6QL5 - chains D and J of the 18 polymer chains in the assembly; structure by electron microscopy, 2.80 A resolution.

[Chain D]
Name: Fatty acid synthase subunit alpha
From: Saccharomyces cerevisiae
Notes: EC 2.3.1.86, 1.1.1.100, 2.3.1.41
Reference sequence: P19097 (FAS2_YEAST); numbering as in UniProt (aligned over 1-1887)
Chain sequence (1887 residues; each row starts with the number of its first residue):
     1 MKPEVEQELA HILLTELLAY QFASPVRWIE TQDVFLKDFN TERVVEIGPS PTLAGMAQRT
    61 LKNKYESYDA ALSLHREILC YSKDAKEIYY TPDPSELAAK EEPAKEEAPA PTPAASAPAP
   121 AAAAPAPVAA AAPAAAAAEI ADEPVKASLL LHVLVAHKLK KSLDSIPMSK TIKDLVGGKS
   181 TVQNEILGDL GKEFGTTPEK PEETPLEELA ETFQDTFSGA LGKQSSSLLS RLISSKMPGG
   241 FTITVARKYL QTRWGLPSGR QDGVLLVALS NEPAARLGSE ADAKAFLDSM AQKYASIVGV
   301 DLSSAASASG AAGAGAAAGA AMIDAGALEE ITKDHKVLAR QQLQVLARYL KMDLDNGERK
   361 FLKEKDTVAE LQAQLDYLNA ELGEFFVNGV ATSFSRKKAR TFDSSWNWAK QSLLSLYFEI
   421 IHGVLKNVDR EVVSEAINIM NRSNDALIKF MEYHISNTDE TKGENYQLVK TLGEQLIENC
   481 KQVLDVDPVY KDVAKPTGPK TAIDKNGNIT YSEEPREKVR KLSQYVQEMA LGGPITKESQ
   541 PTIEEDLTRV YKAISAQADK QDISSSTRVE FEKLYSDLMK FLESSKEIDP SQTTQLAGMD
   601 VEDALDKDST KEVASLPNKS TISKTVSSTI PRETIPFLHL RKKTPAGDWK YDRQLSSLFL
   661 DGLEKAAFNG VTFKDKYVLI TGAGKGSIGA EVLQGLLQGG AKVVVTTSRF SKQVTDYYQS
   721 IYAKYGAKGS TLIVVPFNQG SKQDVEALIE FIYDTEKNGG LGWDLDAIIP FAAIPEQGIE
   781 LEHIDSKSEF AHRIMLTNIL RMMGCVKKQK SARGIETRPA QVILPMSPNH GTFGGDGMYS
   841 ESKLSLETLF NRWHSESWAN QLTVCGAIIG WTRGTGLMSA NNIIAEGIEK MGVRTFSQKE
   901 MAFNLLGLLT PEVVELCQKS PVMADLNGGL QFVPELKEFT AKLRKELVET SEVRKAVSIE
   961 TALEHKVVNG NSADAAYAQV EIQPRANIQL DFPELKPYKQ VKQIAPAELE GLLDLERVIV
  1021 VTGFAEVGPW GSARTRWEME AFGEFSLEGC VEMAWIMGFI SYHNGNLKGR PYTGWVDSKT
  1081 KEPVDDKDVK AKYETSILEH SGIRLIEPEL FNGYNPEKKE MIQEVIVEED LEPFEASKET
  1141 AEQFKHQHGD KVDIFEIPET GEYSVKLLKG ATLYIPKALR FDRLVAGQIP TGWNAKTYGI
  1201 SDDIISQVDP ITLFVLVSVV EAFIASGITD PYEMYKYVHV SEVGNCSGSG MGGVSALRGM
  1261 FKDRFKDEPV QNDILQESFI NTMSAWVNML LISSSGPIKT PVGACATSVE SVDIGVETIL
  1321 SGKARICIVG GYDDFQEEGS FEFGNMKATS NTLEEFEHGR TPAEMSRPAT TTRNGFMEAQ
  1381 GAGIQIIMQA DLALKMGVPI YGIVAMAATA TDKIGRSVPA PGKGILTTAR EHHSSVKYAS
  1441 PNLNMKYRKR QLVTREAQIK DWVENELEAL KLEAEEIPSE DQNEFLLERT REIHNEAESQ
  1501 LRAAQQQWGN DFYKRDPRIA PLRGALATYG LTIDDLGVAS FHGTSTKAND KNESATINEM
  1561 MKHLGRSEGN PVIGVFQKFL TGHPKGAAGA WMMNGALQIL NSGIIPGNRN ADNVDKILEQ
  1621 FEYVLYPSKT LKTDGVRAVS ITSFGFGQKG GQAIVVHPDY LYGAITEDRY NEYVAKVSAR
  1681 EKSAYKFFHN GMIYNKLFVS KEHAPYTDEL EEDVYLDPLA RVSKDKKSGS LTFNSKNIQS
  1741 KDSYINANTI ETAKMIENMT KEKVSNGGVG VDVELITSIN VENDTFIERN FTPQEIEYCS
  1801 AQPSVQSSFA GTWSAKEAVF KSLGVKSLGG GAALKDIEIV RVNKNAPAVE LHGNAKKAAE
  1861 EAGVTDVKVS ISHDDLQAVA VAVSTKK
Disordered / not traced: 95-139, 303-327, 540-603, 1887
Curated features (UniProtKB/Swiss-Prot):
  - active site (For beta-ketoacyl synthase activity): Cys-1305, His-1542, His-1583
  - binding site (acetyl-CoA): Asp-1772 to Glu-1774, Tyr-1798, Ser-1808, Glu-1817 to Ser-1827, Arg-1841 to Lys-1844, Ile-1871 to His-1873
  - binding site (Mg(2+)): Asp-1772, Val-1773, Glu-1774, Ser-1872, His-1873
  - modified residue: Ser-50 (Phosphoserine), Ser-180 (O-(pantetheine 4'-phosphoryl)serine), Ser-523 (Phosphoserine), Ser-958 (Phosphoserine), Ser-1440 (Phosphoserine)
  - cross-link: Lys-37 (Glycyl lysine isopeptide (Lys-Gly) (interchain with G-Cter in ubiquitin))
  - mutagenesis: Gly-1250 (G1250S: Cerulenin-resistance), Val-1769 (V1769D: Does not affect oligomerization; when associated with S-1771 and L-1773 or S-1771; L-1773; S-1879 and E-1881), Gly-1770 (G1770D: Loss of transferase activity), Val-1771 (V1771S: Does not affect oligomerization but lacks transferase activity; when associated with D-1769 and L-1773 or D-1769; L-1773; S-1879 and E-1881), Asp-1772 (D1772S: Loss of transferase activity; when associated with S-1774), Val-1773 (V1773L: Does not affect oligomerization but lacks transferase activity; when associated with D-1769 and S-1771 or D-1769; S-1771; S-1879 and E-1881), Glu-1774 (E1774S: Loss of transferase activity; when associated with S-1772), Arg-1841 (R1841A: Loss off transferase activity), Val-1879 (V1879S: Does not affect oligomerization but lacks transferase activity; when associated with D-1769; S-1771; L-1773 and E-1881), Val-1881 (V1881E: Does not affect oligomerization but lacks transferase activity; when associated with D-1769; S-1771; L-1773 and S-1879)
Covalent attachments: 4'-phosphopantetheine (PNS) linked to Ser-180

[Chain J]
Name: Fatty acid synthase subunit beta
From: Saccharomyces cerevisiae
Notes: EC 2.3.1.86, 4.2.1.59, 1.3.1.9, 2.3.1.38, 2.3.1.39, 3.1.2.14
Reference sequence: P07149 (FAS1_YEAST); aligned to UniProt positions 5-2030 over residues 5-2036 (the alignment contains insertions or deletions, so no single offset holds)
Chain sequence (2040 residues; row label = number of the first residue in the row; note: 6 numbers in that range are skipped by the numbering (no residue carries them; nothing is unmodelled there)):
     5 STRPLTLSHG SLEHVLLVPT ASFFIASQLQ EQFNKILPEP TEGFAADDEP TTPAELVGKF
    65 LGYVSSLVEP SKVGQFDQVL NLCLTEFENC YLEGNDIHAL AAKLLQENDT TLVKTKELIK
   125 NYITARIMAK RPFDKKSNSA LFRAVGEGNA QLVAIFGGQG NTDDYFEELR DLYQTYHVLV
   185 GDLIKFSAET LSELIRTTLD AEKVFTQGLN ILEWLENPSN TPDKDYLLSI PISCPLIGVI
   245 QLAHYVVTAK LLGFTPGELR SYLKGATGHS QGLVTAVAIA ETDSWESFFV SVRKAITVLF
   305 FIGVRCYEAY PNTSLPPSIL EDSLENNEGV PSPMLSISNL TQEQVQDYVN KTNSHLPAGK
   365 QVEISLVNGA KNLVVSGPPQ SLYGLNLTLR KAKAPSGLDQ SRIPFSERKL KFSNRFLPVA
   425 SPFHSHLLVP ASDLINKDLV KNNVSFNAKD IQIPVYDTFD GSDLRVLSGS ISERIVDCII
   485 RLPVKWETTT QFKATHILDF GPGGASGLGV LTHRNKDGTG VRVIVAGTLD INPDDDYGFK
   545 QEIFDVTSNG LKKNPNWLEE YHPKLIKNKS GKIFVETKFS KLIGRPPLLV PGMTPCTVSP
   605 DFVAATTNAG YTIELAGGGY FSAAGMTAAI DSVVSQIEKG STFGINLIYV NPFMLQWGIP
   665 LIKELRSKGY PIQFLTIGAG VPSLEVASEY IETLGLKYLG LKPGSIDAIS QVINIAKAHP
   725 NFPIALQWTG GRGGGHHSFE DAHTPMLQMY SKIRRHPNIM LIFGSGFGSA DDTYPYLTGE
   785 WSTKFDYPPM PFDGFLFGSR VMIAKEVKTS PDAKKCIAAC TGVPDDKWEQ TYKKPTGGIV
   845 TVRSEMGEPI HKIATRGVML WKEFDETIFN LPKNKLVPTL EAKRDYIISR LNADFQKPWF
   905 ATVNGQARDL ATMTYEEVAK RLVELMFIRS TNSWFDVTWR TFTGDFLRRV EERFTKSKTL
   965 SLIQSYSLLD KPDEAIEKVF NAYPAAREQF LNAQDIDHFL SMCQNPMQKP VPFVPVLDRR
  1025 FEIFFKKDSL WQSEHLEAVV DQDVQRTCIL HGPVAAQFTK VIDEPIKSIM DGIHDGHIKK
  1085 LLHQYYGDDE SKIPAVEYFG GESPVD
  1117 VQSDSEDSAV FKATSSTDEE SWFKALAGSE INWRHASFLC SFITQDKMFV SNPIRKVFKP
  1177 SQGMVVEISN GNTSSKTVVT LSEPVQGELK PTVILKLLKE NIIQMEMIEN RTMDGKPVSL
  1237 PLLYNFNPDN GFAPISEVME DRNQRIKEMY WKLWIDEPFN LDFDPRDVIK GKDFEITAKE
  1297 VYDFTHAVGN NCEDFVSRPD RTMLAPMDFA IVVGWRAIIK AIFPNTVDGD LLKLVHLSNG
  1357 YKMIPGAKPL QVGDVVSTTA VIESVVNQPT GKIVDVVGTL SRNGKPVMEV TSSFFYRGNY
  1417 TDFENTFQKT VEPVYQMHIK TSKDIAVLRS KEWFQLDDED FDLLNKTLTF ETETEVTFKN
  1477 ANIFSSVKCF GPIKVELPTK ETVEIGIVDY EAGASHGNPV VDFLKRNGST LEQKVNLENP
  1537 IPIAVLDSYT PSTNEPYARV SGDLNPIHVS RHFASYANLP GTITHGMFSS ASVRALIENW
  1597 AADSVSSRVR GYTCQFVDMV LPNTALKTSI QHVGMINGRK LIKFETRNED DVVVLTGEAE
  1657 IEQPVTTFVF TGQGSQEQGM GMDLYKTSKA AQDVWNRADN HFKDTYGFSI LDIVINNPVN
  1717 LTIHFGGEKG KRIRENYSAM IFETIVDGKL KTEKIFKEIN EHSTSYTFRS EKGLLSATQF
  1777 TQPALTLMEK AAFEDLKSKG LIPADATFAG HSLGEYAALA SLADVMSIES LVEVVFYRGM
  1837 TMQVAVPRDE LGRSNYGMIA INPGRVAASF SQEALQYVVE RVGKRTGWLV EIVNYNVENQ
  1897 QYVAAGDLRA LDTVTNVLNF IKLQKIDIIE LQKSLSLEEV EGHLFEIIDE ASKKSAVKPR
  1957 PLKLERGFAC IPLVGISVPF HSTYLMNGVK PFKSFLKKNI IKENVKVARL AGKYIPNLTA
  2017 KPFQVTKEYF QDVYDLTGSE PIKEIIDNWE KYEQ
Disordered / not traced: 1117-1120
Curated features (UniProtKB/Swiss-Prot):
  - active site: Ser-274 (For acetyltransferase activity)
  - modified residue: Thr-733 (Phosphothreonine)
Residues lining bound ligands:
  - FMN (flavin mononucleotide): Pro-595, Gly-596, Met-597, Thr-598, Pro-599, Cys-600, Asn-650, Ile-652, Gly-682, Ala-683, Lys-706, Thr-733, Arg-736, Gly-737, Gly-738, Gly-739, Ser-769, Gly-770, Leu-800, Phe-801, Gly-802, Ser-803, Met-806, Leu-1054, His-1055, Ala-1059
  - 4'-phosphopantetheine (PNS): Gln-163, Gly-164, Asn-165, His-273, Ser-274, Met-338, Leu-370, Asn-372, Asn-376, Val-378, Leu-421, Phe-427, His-428, Ser-510, Leu-515, Arg-518

[Chain D / chain J interface]
Contacting residue pairs (246; chain D residue first):
  Met-1(D) / Trp-2045(J)  hydrophobic
  Met-1(D) / Tyr-2048(J)  hydrophobic
  Pro-3(D) / Thr-1495(J)
  Pro-3(D) / Glu-1497(J)
  Glu-4(D) / Thr-1495(J)
  Glu-4(D) / Glu-1497(J)
  Val-5(D) / Lys-2047(J)
  Val-5(D) / Gln-2050(J)
  Glu-6(D) / Val-2003(J)
  Glu-6(D) / Val-2021(J)
  Gln-7(D) / Pro-1494(J)  hydrogen bond (side chain-backbone)
  Gln-7(D) / Thr-1495(J)
  Gln-7(D) / Lys-1998(J)
  Gln-7(D) / Glu-1999(J)
  Gln-7(D) / Val-2001(J)  hydrogen bond (side chain-backbone)
  Gln-7(D) / Val-2003(J)
  Glu-8(D) / Lys-1998(J)
  Leu-9(D) / Val-2021(J)  hydrophobic
  Leu-9(D) / Phe-2026(J)
  Leu-9(D) / Ile-2041(J)  hydrophobic
  Ala-10(D) / Val-2003(J)  hydrophobic
  Ala-10(D) / Phe-2019(J)
  His-11(D) / Ile-1996(J)
  His-11(D) / Lys-1998(J)
  Ile-12(D) / Ile-2041(J)  hydrophobic
  Leu-13(D) / Phe-2019(J)  hydrophobic
  Leu-13(D) / Gln-2020(J)
  Leu-13(D) / Tyr-2025(J)  hydrophobic
  Leu-13(D) / Phe-2026(J)  hydrophobic
  Leu-13(D) / Val-2029(J)  hydrophobic
  Leu-14(D) / Leu-1815(J)  hydrophobic
  Leu-14(D) / Val-1821(J)  hydrophobic
  Leu-14(D) / Tyr-2010(J)  hydrophobic
  Thr-15(D) / Leu-1992(J)
  Thr-15(D) / Lys-1993(J)
  Glu-16(D) / Lys-1989(J)  salt bridge
  Glu-16(D) / Ser-2035(J)
  Glu-16(D) / Ile-2038(J)
  Leu-17(D) / Pro-2012(J)  hydrophobic
  Leu-17(D) / Leu-2014(J)  hydrophobic
  Leu-17(D) / Phe-2019(J)  hydrophobic
  Leu-18(D) / Tyr-1812(J)  hydrogen bond (backbone-side chain)
  Leu-18(D) / Leu-1815(J)  hydrophobic
  Leu-18(D) / Leu-1992(J)  hydrophobic
  Leu-18(D) / Ile-1996(J)  hydrophobic
  Ala-19(D) / Phe-1988(J)
  Ala-19(D) / Leu-1992(J)
  Tyr-20(D) / Met-1982(J)  hydrophobic
  Tyr-20(D) / Val-1985(J)  hydrophobic
  Tyr-20(D) / Lys-1989(J)  hydrogen bond
  Tyr-20(D) / Thr-2033(J)
  Tyr-20(D) / Ser-2035(J)
  Gln-21(D) / Ser-1808(J)
  Gln-21(D) / Glu-1811(J)
  Gln-21(D) / Tyr-1812(J)
  Gln-21(D) / Arg-1834(J)
  Gln-21(D) / His-1977(J)  hydrogen bond (backbone-side chain)
  Gln-21(D) / Asn-2013(J)  hydrogen bond
  Phe-22(D) / Met-1838(J)  hydrophobic
  Phe-22(D) / Phe-1976(J)
  Phe-22(D) / His-1977(J)  hydrogen bond (backbone-backbone)
  Phe-22(D) / Leu-1981(J)
  Phe-22(D) / Gly-1984(J)
  Phe-22(D) / Val-1985(J)  hydrophobic
  Ala-23(D) / Ser-1978(J)
  Ala-23(D) / Leu-1981(J)
  Ala-23(D) / Met-1982(J)
  Ala-23(D) / Val-1985(J)  hydrophobic
  Ser-24(D) / His-1977(J)  hydrogen bond (backbone-side chain)
  Ser-24(D) / Ser-1978(J)
  Ser-24(D) / Leu-2014(J)
  Ser-24(D) / Leu-2032(J)
  Pro-25(D) / Ile-1888(J)
  Pro-25(D) / Val-1889(J)
  Pro-25(D) / His-1977(J)
  Pro-25(D) / Asn-2013(J)
  Val-26(D) / His-1807(J)
  Val-26(D) / Val-1889(J)  hydrogen bond (backbone-backbone)
  Val-26(D) / Asn-1890(J)
  Val-26(D) / Tyr-1891(J)  hydrogen bond (backbone-backbone)
  Val-26(D) / His-1977(J)
  Val-26(D) / Asn-2013(J)
  Arg-27(D) / Asn-2013(J)  hydrogen bond (backbone-backbone)
  Arg-27(D) / Leu-2014(J)  hydrogen bond (side chain-backbone)
  Arg-27(D) / Thr-2015(J)
  Arg-27(D) / Ala-2016(J)
  Arg-27(D) / Leu-2032(J)
  Trp-28(D) / Ala-1805(J)  hydrophobic
  Trp-28(D) / Gly-1806(J)
  Trp-28(D) / His-1807(J)
  Trp-28(D) / Tyr-1891(J)  hydrogen bond (backbone-backbone)
  Trp-28(D) / Asn-1892(J)
  Ile-29(D) / Tyr-1891(J)  hydrogen bond (backbone-backbone)
  Ile-29(D) / Asn-1892(J)
  Ile-29(D) / Val-1893(J)
  Ile-29(D) / Glu-1894(J)
  Glu-30(D) / Ala-2016(J)
  Thr-31(D) / Ile-2011(J)
  Thr-31(D) / Pro-2012(J)
  Thr-31(D) / Ala-2016(J)
  Gln-32(D) / Asn-1892(J)
  Val-34(D) / Ile-2011(J)  hydrophobic
  Val-34(D) / Ala-2016(J)
  Val-34(D) / Pro-2018(J)  hydrophobic
  Phe-35(D) / Thr-1663(J)
  Phe-35(D) / Val-1665(J)  hydrophobic
  Phe-35(D) / Ile-2011(J)  hydrophobic
  Phe-39(D) / Val-1661(J)
  Phe-39(D) / Thr-1803(J)
  Phe-39(D) / Gly-2008(J)
  Phe-39(D) / Pro-2018(J)  hydrophobic
  Thr-41(D) / Val-1661(J)
  Thr-41(D) / Thr-1663(J)  hydrogen bond
  Glu-42(D) / Arg-1604(J)  salt bridge
  Glu-42(D) / Pro-1660(J)
  Glu-42(D) / Val-1661(J)  hydrogen bond (backbone-backbone)
  Arg-43(D) / Gln-1659(J)
  Arg-43(D) / Val-1661(J)  hydrogen bond (backbone-backbone)
  Arg-43(D) / Thr-1662(J)
  Arg-43(D) / Thr-1663(J)  hydrogen bond (backbone-backbone)
  Val-44(D) / Thr-1663(J)
  Val-45(D) / Thr-1663(J)  hydrogen bond (backbone-backbone)
  Val-45(D) / Phe-1664(J)
  Val-45(D) / Val-1665(J)  hydrogen bond (backbone-backbone)
  Glu-46(D) / Val-1665(J)
  Glu-46(D) / Thr-1667(J)  hydrogen bond
  Ile-47(D) / Val-1665(J)  hydrogen bond (backbone-backbone)
  Ile-47(D) / Phe-1666(J)
  Ile-47(D) / Thr-1667(J)  hydrogen bond (backbone-backbone)
  Ile-47(D) / Glu-1785(J)
  Ile-47(D) / Leu-1792(J)  hydrophobic
  Gly-48(D) / Thr-1667(J)
  Gly-48(D) / Met-1784(J)
  Gly-48(D) / Glu-1785(J)
  Pro-49(D) / Ser-1671(J)
  Pro-49(D) / Met-1676(J)  hydrophobic
  Pro-49(D) / Leu-1781(J)
  Pro-49(D) / Met-1784(J)
  Ser-50(D) / Ser-1671(J)  hydrogen bond
  Thr-52(D) / Thr-1667(J)
  Leu-53(D) / Phe-1666(J)
  Leu-53(D) / Thr-1667(J)
  Leu-53(D) / His-1807(J)
  Met-56(D) / Asn-1892(J)
  Met-56(D) / Val-1893(J)  hydrophobic
  Met-56(D) / Gln-1897(J)
  Arg-59(D) / Val-1893(J)
  Arg-59(D) / Gln-1896(J)
  Arg-59(D) / Gln-1897(J)
  Thr-60(D) / Val-1893(J)
  Asn-63(D) / Glu-1894(J)
  Asn-63(D) / Gln-1896(J)  hydrogen bond
  Lys-64(D) / Glu-1894(J)  salt bridge
  Tyr-81(D) / Leu-1680(J)
  Tyr-81(D) / Ala-1788(J)
  Ile-88(D) / Leu-1792(J)  hydrophobic
  Ile-88(D) / Leu-1797(J)
  Tyr-89(D) / Asp-1791(J)  hydrogen bond
  Tyr-89(D) / Leu-1792(J)  hydrophobic
  Tyr-89(D) / Leu-1797(J)  hydrophobic
  Tyr-90(D) / Leu-1533(J)
  Tyr-90(D) / Ile-1537(J)
  Tyr-90(D) / His-1628(J)
  Tyr-90(D) / Met-1631(J)  hydrophobic
  Tyr-90(D) / Lys-1636(J)
  Tyr-90(D) / Gln-1659(J)  hydrogen bond
  Tyr-90(D) / Leu-1797(J)  hydrophobic
  Pro-92(D) / Ile-1537(J)
  Glu-949(D) / Ser-1438(J)  hydrogen bond
  Val-953(D) / Lys-1439(J)
  Val-957(D) / Ala-1442(J)
  Val-957(D) / Ser-1446(J)
  Glu-960(D) / Val-1443(J)
  Glu-960(D) / Lys-1447(J)
  Glu-960(D) / Phe-1519(J)
  Glu-960(D) / Arg-1522(J)  salt bridge
  Glu-960(D) / Asn-1523(J)  hydrogen bond
  Leu-963(D) / Arg-1522(J)
  Glu-964(D) / Lys-1447(J)
  Glu-964(D) / Trp-1449(J)
  Glu-964(D) / Pro-1515(J)
  Glu-964(D) / Val-1516(J)
  Glu-964(D) / Asp-1518(J)
  Glu-964(D) / Phe-1519(J)  hydrogen bond (side chain-backbone)
  Glu-964(D) / Arg-1522(J)  salt bridge
  Val-967(D) / His-1512(J)
  Val-967(D) / Gly-1513(J)  hydrogen bond (backbone-backbone)
  Val-967(D) / Pro-1515(J)  hydrophobic
  Val-967(D) / Asp-1518(J)
  Val-968(D) / Tyr-1506(J)
  Val-968(D) / Ser-1511(J)
  Val-968(D) / His-1512(J)  hydrogen bond (backbone-backbone)
  Val-968(D) / Pro-1515(J)  hydrophobic
  Gly-970(D) / His-1512(J)
  Ser-972(D) / His-1512(J)  hydrogen bond
  Gln-979(D) / Leu-964(J)
  Gln-979(D) / Gln-968(J)
  Val-980(D) / Arg-952(J)
  Val-980(D) / Leu-964(J)
  Val-980(D) / Ser-965(J)  hydrogen bond (backbone-backbone)
  Val-980(D) / Gln-968(J)  hydrogen bond (backbone-side chain)
  Glu-981(D) / Lys-962(J)  salt bridge
  Glu-981(D) / Thr-963(J)
  Ile-982(D) / Arg-952(J)
  Ile-982(D) / Glu-955(J)
  Ile-982(D) / Glu-956(J)
  Ile-982(D) / Thr-959(J)
  Ile-982(D) / Lys-962(J)
  Ile-982(D) / Thr-963(J)  hydrogen bond (backbone-backbone)
  Ile-982(D) / Ser-965(J)
  Gln-983(D) / Glu-956(J)
  Gln-983(D) / Lys-962(J)
  Pro-984(D) / Glu-956(J)
  Pro-984(D) / Thr-959(J)
  Pro-984(D) / Lys-960(J)
  Pro-984(D) / Ser-961(J)
  Arg-985(D) / Arg-953(J)
  Arg-985(D) / Glu-956(J)  salt bridge
  Arg-985(D) / Arg-957(J)
  Ala-986(D) / Arg-957(J)  hydrogen bond (backbone-side chain)
  Asn-987(D) / Arg-957(J)
  Asn-987(D) / Phe-958(J)
  Asn-987(D) / Gln-993(J)  hydrogen bond
  Gln-989(D) / Gln-993(J)  hydrogen bond
  Glu-1048(D) / Lys-960(J)  salt bridge
  Tyr-1062(D) / Gln-998(J)
  Tyr-1062(D) / Asp-1001(J)  hydrogen bond
  Asn-1064(D) / Asp-1001(J)
  Thr-1073(D) / Asp-1001(J)
  Thr-1073(D) / His-1002(J)
  Trp-1075(D) / Gln-998(J)
  Lys-1682(D) / Thr-918(J)
  Lys-1682(D) / Glu-992(J)
  Lys-1682(D) / Gln-993(J)
  Lys-1682(D) / Phe-994(J)
  Tyr-1685(D) / Gln-993(J)  hydrogen bond
  Tyr-1685(D) / Phe-994(J)
  Tyr-1685(D) / Asn-996(J)  hydrogen bond
  Lys-1686(D) / Ala-915(J)
  Lys-1686(D) / Thr-916(J)
  His-1689(D) / Asn-996(J)  hydrogen bond
  His-1689(D) / Ala-997(J)
  Asn-1690(D) / Ala-997(J)
  Ile-1693(D) / Ala-997(J)  hydrophobic
  Ile-1693(D) / Gln-998(J)
  Tyr-1694(D) / Asp-1001(J)  hydrogen bond
Interface residues without a listed pair, chain D (97 interface residues in all): Lys-2, Asp-33, Asn-40, Ser-73, Thr-91, Ala-956, Thr-961, Asn-969, Ser-1683
Interface residues without a listed pair, chain J (142 interface residues in all): Glu-1309, Ala-1510, Asn-1514, Glu-1534, Lys-1795, Leu-1809, Met-1822, Thr-1837, Thr-1979, Ile-1997, Lys-2017, Pro-2037

[Summary]
The interface between chain D and chain J involves 97 residues on one side and 142 on the other; the contacts
include 44 hydrogen bonds and 8 salt bridges. Polar pairs include Glu-16(D)/Lys-1989(J), Glu-42(D)/Arg-1604(J)
and Lys-64(D)/Glu-1894(J). Ligands of chain J: 4'-phosphopantetheine and flavin mononucleotide.
Here chain D is Fatty acid synthase subunit alpha and chain J is Fatty acid synthase subunit beta, both from
Saccharomyces cerevisiae. Entry 6QL5 (Structure of fatty acid synthase complex with bound gamma subunit from
Saccharomyces cerevisiae at 2.8 angstrom) was determined by electron microscopy (same publication as 6QL6,
6QL7 and 6QL9).
